Entry 5NUQ (X-ray diffraction, 3.20 A resolution); this record covers chains A and C of the 4 polymer chains in the assembly.

Chain A (and C):
Protein: Outer membrane protein F
Organism: Escherichia coli (strain K12)
Notes: chain C of this document is another copy of the same molecule, construct and numbering; everything in this record applies to it too
Reference sequence: P02931 (OMPF_ECOLI); residues 1-340 here correspond to UniProt positions 23-362 (UniProt number = residue number + 22)
Amino-acid sequence (340 residues; row label = number of the first residue in the row):
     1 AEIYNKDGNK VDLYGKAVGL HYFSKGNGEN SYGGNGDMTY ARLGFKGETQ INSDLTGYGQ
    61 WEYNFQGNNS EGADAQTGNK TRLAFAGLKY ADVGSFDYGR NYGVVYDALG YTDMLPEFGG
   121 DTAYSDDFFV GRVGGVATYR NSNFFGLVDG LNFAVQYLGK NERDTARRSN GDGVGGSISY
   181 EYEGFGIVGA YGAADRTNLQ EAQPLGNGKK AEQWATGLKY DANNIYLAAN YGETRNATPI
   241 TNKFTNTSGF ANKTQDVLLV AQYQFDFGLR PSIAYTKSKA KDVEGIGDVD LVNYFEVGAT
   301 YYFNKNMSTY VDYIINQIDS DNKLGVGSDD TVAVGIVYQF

Chain A / chain C interface:
Pairs across the interface (67; chain A residue first):
  Ala1(A) - Tyr4(C)  hydrophobic
  Glu2(A) - Tyr4(C)
  Ile3(A) - Ile3(C)  hydrophobic
  Ala17(A) - Phe85(C)
  Ala17(A) - Ala86(C)
  Gly19(A) - Tyr98(C)
  Leu20(A) - Tyr98(C)
  His21(A) - Tyr98(C)  hydrogen bond
  Asp37(A) - Tyr98(C)  hydrogen bond
  Asp37(A) - Gly135(C)
  Asp37(A) - Asn161(C)
  Thr39(A) - Ala84(C)
  Thr39(A) - Tyr98(C)
  Thr39(A) - Gly99(C)
  Ala41(A) - Trp61(C)
  Phe65(A) - Trp61(C)  hydrophobic
  Phe65(A) - Tyr63(C)  hydrophobic
  Gln66(A) - Thr81(C)
  Gly67(A) - Ala84(C)
  Gly67(A) - Arg100(C)
  Asn68(A) - Arg163(C)  hydrogen bond (backbone-side chain)
  Asn69(A) - Arg100(C)  hydrogen bond (backbone-side chain)
  Asn69(A) - Arg163(C)
  Ser70(A) - Arg100(C)
  Ser70(A) - Asp126(C)
  Ser70(A) - Arg163(C)
  Ser70(A) - Arg168(C)
  Glu71(A) - Lys80(C)
  Glu71(A) - Thr81(C)
  Glu71(A) - Arg82(C)
  Glu71(A) - Arg100(C)  salt bridge
  Glu71(A) - Ser125(C)
  Glu71(A) - Asp126(C)  hydrogen bond (backbone-side chain)
  Glu71(A) - Arg132(C)  salt bridge
  Gly72(A) - Asp126(C)
  Gly72(A) - Arg168(C)
  Asp74(A) - Arg163(C)  salt bridge
  Ala75(A) - Asn79(C)
  Ala75(A) - Lys80(C)
  Gln76(A) - Tyr63(C)  hydrogen bond
  Gln76(A) - Gln76(C)
  Gln76(A) - Asn79(C)  hydrogen bond (side chain-backbone)
  Asn79(A) - Tyr63(C)
  Phe303(A) - Ile51(C)  hydrophobic
  Phe303(A) - Leu55(C)  hydrophobic
  Phe303(A) - Leu88(C)  hydrophobic
  Asn304(A) - Thr49(C)  hydrogen bond
  Asn304(A) - Ile51(C)
  Lys305(A) - Asp7(C)  salt bridge
  Asn306(A) - Asn9(C)  hydrogen bond
  Asn306(A) - Thr49(C)
  Met307(A) - Gly57(C)
  Met307(A) - Tyr58(C)
  Met307(A) - Gly87(C)
  Met307(A) - Leu88(C)  hydrophobic
  Ile336(A) - Ala86(C)
  Ile336(A) - Gly87(C)
  Tyr338(A) - Asn9(C)  hydrogen bond
  Tyr338(A) - Val11(C)
  Tyr338(A) - Gly47(C)
  Tyr338(A) - Glu48(C)
  Tyr338(A) - Tyr58(C)
  Tyr338(A) - Gly59(C)
  Tyr338(A) - Ala86(C)
  Phe340(A) - Asn9(C)
  Phe340(A) - Val11(C)  hydrophobic
  Phe340(A) - Phe45(C)  hydrophobic
Other interface residues (no listed pair), chain A (35 interface residues in all): Leu13, Lys16, Leu43, Val337, Gln339
Other interface residues (no listed pair), chain C (42 interface residues in all): Lys10, Leu13, Gln50, Gln60, Gly134, Asp164

In short:
35 residues of chain A face 42 of chain C across their interface, with 10 hydrogen bonds and 4 salt bridges.
Polar contacts include Glu71(A)-Arg100(C), Glu71(A)-Arg132(C) and Asp74(A)-Arg163(C).
Chain A and chain C are both Outer membrane protein F (Escherichia coli (strain K12)); the structure,
Structural basis for maintenance of bacterial outer membrane lipid asymmetry, was determined by X-ray
diffraction together with 5NUO, 5NUP and 5NUR from the same study.
